PDB entry 6A5R | electron microscopy, 8.70 A resolution (very low resolution: no residue pairs are listed; an interface is given only as per-side residue counts) | chains T and a of the 23 polymer chains in the assembly

# Chain T
Molecule: 198-nt DNA strand
Sequence (198 nucleotides; each row starts with the number of its first residue; numbers below 1 keep their minus sign (DA-72 is residue -72)):
   -72 ATCAGAATCC CGGTGCCGAG GCCGCTCAAT TGGTCGTAGA CAGCTCTAGC ACCGCTTAAA
   -12 CGCACGTACG CGCTGTCCCC CGCGTTTTAA CCGCCAAGGG GATTACACCC AAGACACCAG
    48 GCACGAGACA GAAAAAAACA ACGAAAACGG CCACCACCCA AACACACCAA ACACAAGAGC
   108 TAATTGACTG ACGTAAGC
Disordered / not traced: 64-125

# Chain a
Name: Histone H3.3
From: Homo sapiens
Reference sequence: P84243 (H33_HUMAN); residues 0-135 here correspond to UniProt positions 1-136 (UniProt number = residue number + 1)
Sequence (139 residues; each row starts with the number of its first residue; numbers below 1 keep their minus sign (Gly-3 is residue -3)):
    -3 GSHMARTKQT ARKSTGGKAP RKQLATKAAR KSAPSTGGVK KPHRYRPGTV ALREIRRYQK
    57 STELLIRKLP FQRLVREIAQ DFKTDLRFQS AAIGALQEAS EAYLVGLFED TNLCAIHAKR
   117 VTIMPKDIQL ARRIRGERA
Disordered / not traced: -3 to 37, 135
Sequence notes: expression tag (-3 to -1)
Swiss-Prot annotation at these positions:
  - site: Ser31 (Interaction with ZMYND11)
  - modified residue: Arg2 (Asymmetric dimethylarginine), Thr3 (Phosphothreonine), Lys4 (Allysine), Gln5 (5-glutamyl dopamine), Thr6 (Phosphothreonine), Arg8 (Citrulline), Lys9 (N6,N6,N6-trimethyllysine), Ser10 (ADP-ribosylserine), Thr11 (Phosphothreonine), Lys14 (N6-(2-hydroxyisobutyryl)lysine), Arg17 (Asymmetric dimethylarginine), Lys18 (N6-(2-hydroxyisobutyryl)lysine), Lys23 (N6-(2-hydroxyisobutyryl)lysine), Arg26 (Citrulline), Lys27 (N6,N6,N6-trimethyllysine), Ser28 (ADP-ribosylserine), Ser31 (Phosphoserine), Lys36 (N6,N6,N6-trimethyllysine), Lys37 (N6-methyllysine), Tyr41 (Phosphotyrosine) and 9 more in UniProt
  - lipidation: Lys18 (N6-decanoyllysine)

# How chain T and chain a interact
At this resolution (9 A) residue pairs are not listed: 9 residues of chain T and 12 of chain a lie at the interface.

# Overview
9 residues of chain T face 12 of chain a across their interface.
Chain T is a 198-nt DNA strand and chain a is Histone H3.3 (Homo sapiens); the structure, RNA polymerase II
elongation complex stalled at SHL(-2) of the nucleosome, was determined by electron microscopy, deposited
together with 6A5L, 6A5O, 6A5P, 6A5T, 6A5U and 6INQ.
